Entry 9LJ2 (electron microscopy, 2.98 A resolution); this record covers chains G and J of the 12 polymer chains in the assembly.

# Chain G
Molecule: Histone H2A
Source organism: Xenopus laevis
Reference sequence: Q6AZJ8 (Q6AZJ8_XENLA); residues 12-118 here correspond to UniProt positions 13-119 (UniProt number = residue number + 1)
Chain sequence (107 residues; numbered 12 to 118; the number before each row is that of its first residue):
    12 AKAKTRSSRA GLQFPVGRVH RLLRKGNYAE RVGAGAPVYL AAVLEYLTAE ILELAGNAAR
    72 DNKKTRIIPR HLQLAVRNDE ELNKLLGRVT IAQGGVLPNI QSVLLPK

# Chain J
Molecule: 147-nt DNA strand
Source organism: Escherichia coli K-12
Sequence (147 nucleotides; row label = number of the first residue in the row):
     1 TCAGGATGTA TATATCTGAC ACGTGCCTGG AGACTAGGGA GTAATCCCCT TGGCGGTTAA
    61 AACGCGGGGG ACAGCGCGTA CGTGCGTTTA AGCGCCAAGG GGATTACTCC CTAGTCTCCA
   121 GGCACGTGTC AGATATATAC ATCCGAT

# How chain G and chain J interact
Residue-residue contacts (14; chain G residue first):
  Lys13(G) - DG121(J)  phosphate contact
  Arg29(G) - DA124(J)  salt bridge to the phosphate
  Arg35(G) - DG114(J)  phosphate contact
  Arg42(G) - DA113(J)  hydrogen bond to the sugar
  Arg42(G) - DG114(J)  salt bridge to the phosphate
  Val43(G) - DA113(J)  sugar contact
  Val43(G) - DG114(J)  hydrogen bond to the phosphate
  Gly44(G) - DA113(J)  phosphate contact
  Ala45(G) - DA113(J)  phosphate contact
  Lys75(G) - DA133(J)  phosphate contact
  Lys75(G) - DT134(J)  salt bridge to the phosphate
  Thr76(G) - DG132(J)  sugar contact
  Thr76(G) - DA133(J)  hydrogen bond to the phosphate
  Arg77(G) - DA133(J)  hydrogen bond to the phosphate
Other interface residues (no listed pair), chain G (11 interface residues in all): Thr16
Other interface residues (no listed pair), chain J (9 interface residues in all): DG122, DC123

# In short
The interface between chain G and chain J involves 11 residues on one side and 9 on the other; the contacts
include 4 hydrogen bonds and 3 salt bridges. Polar contacts include Arg42(G)-DA113(J), Val43(G)-DG114(J) and
Thr76(G)-DA133(J).
Here chain G is Histone H2A (Xenopus laevis) and chain J is a 147-nt DNA strand (Escherichia coli K-12). Entry
9LJ2 (Structure of isw1-nucleosome double-bound complex in ADP-ADP+ state) was determined by electron
microscopy, deposited together with 9JNT, 9JNU, 9JNV, 9JO2, 9JO5 and 9LIU.
